7O71 - chains D and U of the 42 polymer chains in the assembly; structure by electron microscopy, 2.40 A resolution.

[Chain D]
Name: Subunit NIMM of NADH:Ubiquinone Oxidoreductase (Complex I)
From: Yarrowia lipolytica
UniProt: A0A1D8NC63 (A0A1D8NC63_YARLL); numbering as in UniProt (aligned over 1-87)
Amino-acid sequence (87 residues; each row starts with the number of its first residue):
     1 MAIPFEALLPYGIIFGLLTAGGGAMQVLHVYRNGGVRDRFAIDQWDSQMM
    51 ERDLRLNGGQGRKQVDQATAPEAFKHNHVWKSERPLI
Not modelled in the structure: 1

[Chain U]
Name: Subunit NUPM of NADH:Ubiquinone Oxidoreductase (Complex I)
From: Yarrowia lipolytica
UniProt: A0A371C2D0 (A0A371C2D0_YARLL); numbering as in UniProt (aligned over 1-172)
Amino-acid sequence (172 residues; each row starts with the number of its first residue):
     1 MPREAAAHWVPFEDKANMPDNVPDVVEVGATSAPLLSASYFIGAKCKPYN
    51 DDFMLCREESQGSGAIDCLKEGRRVTRCAVSVIEDINKSCLDEFRLHWQC
   101 LEQNNHQLSGCRKAEALLNKCVFTKLNLEKKIPGLRPDEEPVFLKKDPWI
   151 KPAVDDFKSVRAYAEAKKNGTL
Not modelled in the structure: 1
Disulfide bonds: Cys-46/Cys-78, Cys-56/Cys-68, Cys-90/Cys-121, Cys-100/Cys-111

[Chain D / chain U interface]
Pairs across the interface - 84 pairs, chain D then chain U:
  Gly-35(D) with Gln-103(U), hydrogen bond (backbone-side chain)
  Val-36(D) with Glu-102(U); Gln-103(U)
  Arg-37(D) with Gln-103(U), hydrogen bond (side chain-backbone); Val-154(U)
  Arg-39(D) with Asn-105(U), hydrogen bond; His-106(U)
  Phe-40(D) with Asn-105(U), hydrogen bond (backbone-side chain)
  Gln-44(D) with Pro-2(U); Glu-4(U)
  Met-49(D) with Ser-32(U)
  Arg-52(D) with Val-28(U), hydrogen bond (side chain-backbone); Ala-30(U), hydrogen bond (side chain-backbone); Leu-35(U)
  Asp-53(D) with Thr-31(U); Ser-32(U), hydrogen bond
  Leu-56(D) with Gly-29(U); Ala-30(U); Thr-31(U)
  Arg-62(D) with Glu-102(U), salt bridge
  Gln-64(D) with Thr-31(U), hydrogen bond; Ser-32(U), hydrogen bond; Ala-33(U), hydrogen bond (side chain-backbone); Pro-34(U); Trp-98(U); Glu-102(U)
  Val-65(D) with Gly-29(U); Ala-30(U); Thr-31(U), hydrogen bond (backbone-side chain); Pro-34(U)
  Asp-66(D) with Pro-34(U); Asn-87(U), hydrogen bond (backbone-side chain); Leu-91(U); Phe-94(U); Arg-95(U), salt bridge; Trp-98(U), hydrogen bond
  Gln-67(D) with Gly-29(U); Ala-30(U), hydrogen bond (backbone-backbone); Asn-87(U)
  Ala-68(D) with Glu-27(U); Val-28(U); Gly-29(U), hydrogen bond (backbone-backbone); Val-80(U); Ile-83(U), hydrophobic; Glu-84(U); Asn-87(U)
  Thr-69(D) with Val-26(U); Glu-27(U); Gly-29(U); Val-80(U); Glu-84(U)
  Ala-70(D) with Glu-27(U), hydrogen bond (backbone-backbone); Val-28(U); Gly-29(U)
  Lys-75(D) with Asp-24(U); Val-25(U), hydrogen bond (side chain-backbone); Glu-27(U), salt bridge
  His-76(D) with Glu-13(U); Asp-14(U); Lys-15(U), hydrogen bond (backbone-side chain); Ala-16(U), hydrogen bond (side chain-backbone); Asn-17(U), hydrogen bond
  Asn-77(D) with Glu-13(U)
  His-78(D) with Phe-12(U); Glu-13(U)
  Val-79(D) with Phe-12(U); Glu-13(U)
  Trp-80(D) with Val-10(U); Pro-11(U); Phe-12(U), hydrogen bond (backbone-backbone)
  Lys-81(D) with Trp-9(U); Val-10(U); Phe-12(U)
  Ser-82(D) with His-8(U); Trp-9(U); Val-10(U), hydrogen bond (backbone-backbone); Phe-12(U)
  Glu-83(D) with Arg-3(U), salt bridge; Ala-5(U); Ala-6(U), hydrogen bond (side chain-backbone); His-8(U); Trp-9(U)
  Arg-84(D) with His-8(U), hydrogen bond (backbone-backbone)
  Leu-86(D) with Ala-6(U), hydrophobic
Other interface residues (no listed pair), chain D (32 interface residues in all): Asp-38, Lys-63, Phe-74
Other interface residues (no listed pair), chain U (42 interface residues in all): Ala-7, Gln-107

[In short]
32 residues of chain D face 42 of chain U across their interface, with 24 hydrogen bonds and 4 salt bridges.
Polar pairs include Arg-62(D)/Glu-102(U), Asp-66(D)/Arg-95(U) and Lys-75(D)/Glu-27(U).
Here chain D is Subunit NIMM of NADH:Ubiquinone Oxidoreductase (Complex I) and chain U is Subunit NUPM of
NADH:Ubiquinone Oxidoreductase (Complex I), both from Yarrowia lipolytica. Entry 7O71 (Cryo-EM structure of a
respiratory complex I) was determined by electron microscopy together with 7O6Y from the same study.
